7RDY - chains B and T of the 8 polymer chains in the assembly; structure by electron microscopy, 3.10 A resolution.

[Chain B]
Molecule: Non-structural protein 8
Organism: Severe acute respiratory syndrome coronavirus 2
UniProt: P0DTD1 (R1AB_SARS2); residues 1-198 here correspond to UniProt positions 3943-4140 (UniProt number = residue number + 3942)
Sequence (199 residues; each row starts with the number of its first residue; numbering starts at 0):
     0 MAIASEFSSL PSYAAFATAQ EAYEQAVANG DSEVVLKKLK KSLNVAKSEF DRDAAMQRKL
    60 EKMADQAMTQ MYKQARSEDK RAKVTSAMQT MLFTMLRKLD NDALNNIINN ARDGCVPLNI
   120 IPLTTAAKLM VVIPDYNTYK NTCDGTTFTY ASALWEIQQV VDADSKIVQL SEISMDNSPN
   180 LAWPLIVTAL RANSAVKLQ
Disordered / not traced: 0-5, 192-198
Sequence notes: initiating methionine (0)
Curated features (UniProtKB/Swiss-Prot):
  - site: Gln198 (Cleavage)

[Chain T]
Molecule: Template RNA
Sequence (55 nucleotides; each row starts with the number of its first residue):
     1 CUAUCCCCAU GUGAUUUUAA UAGCUUCUUA GGAGAAUGAC GUAGCAUGCU ACGCG
Disordered / not traced: 1-5, 13-17, 55

[Chain B / chain T interface]
Residue-residue contacts - 5 pairs, chain B then chain T:
  Lys40(B) - U42(T)  hydrogen bond to the phosphate
  Lys40(B) - A43(T)  salt bridge to the phosphate
  Asn43(B) - G41(T)  hydrogen bond to the phosphate
  Asn43(B) - U42(T)  hydrogen bond to the phosphate
  Lys58(B) - G32(T)  salt bridge to the phosphate
Interface residues without a listed pair, chain B (5 interface residues in all): Val44, Lys61
Interface residues without a listed pair, chain T (6 interface residues in all): G31, A33

[In short]
5 residues of chain B face 6 of chain T across their interface; the contacts include 3 hydrogen bonds and 2
salt bridges. Polar contacts include Lys40(B)-U42(T), Asn43(B)-G41(T) and Asn43(B)-U42(T).
Chain B is Non-structural protein 8 (Severe acute respiratory syndrome coronavirus 2) and chain T is Template
RNA; the structure, SARS-CoV-2 replication-transcription complex bound to nsp13 helicase - nsp13(2)-RTC -
engaged class, was determined by electron microscopy, deposited together with 7RDX, 7RDZ, 7RE0, 7RE1, 7RE2 and
7RE3.
